Entry 8C48 (X-ray diffraction, 1.40 A resolution); this record covers chain A.

[Chain A]
Name: GH30 family xylanase
Notes: EC 3.2.1.-
UniProtKB: G2Q1N4 (XY30A_MYCTT); residues 3-460 here correspond to UniProt positions 20-477 (UniProt number = residue number + 17)
Amino-acid sequence (482 residues; each row starts with the number of its first residue):
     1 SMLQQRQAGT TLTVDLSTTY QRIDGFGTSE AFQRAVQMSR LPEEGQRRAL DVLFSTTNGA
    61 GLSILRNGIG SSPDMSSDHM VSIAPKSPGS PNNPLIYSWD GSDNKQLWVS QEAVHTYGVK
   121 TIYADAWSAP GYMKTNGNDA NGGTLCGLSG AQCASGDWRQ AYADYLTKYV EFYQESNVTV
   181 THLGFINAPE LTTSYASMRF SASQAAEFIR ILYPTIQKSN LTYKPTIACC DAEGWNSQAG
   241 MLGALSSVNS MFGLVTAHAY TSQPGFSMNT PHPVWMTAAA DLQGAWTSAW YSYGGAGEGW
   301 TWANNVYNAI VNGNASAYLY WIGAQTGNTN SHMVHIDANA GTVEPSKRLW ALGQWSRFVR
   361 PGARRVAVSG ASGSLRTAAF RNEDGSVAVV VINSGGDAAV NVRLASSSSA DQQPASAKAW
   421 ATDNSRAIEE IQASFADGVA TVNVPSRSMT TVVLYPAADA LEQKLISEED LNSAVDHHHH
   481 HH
Disordered / not traced: 1-8, 462-482
Cystine bridges: C146-C153, C229-C230
Covalently attached groups: N-acetylglucosamine (NAG) linked to N314
Construct notes: expression tag (1-2, 461-482); conflict A188 (Glu205 in G2Q1N4), A278 (Glu295 in G2Q1N4)

[Overview]
N-acetylglucosamine is covalently linked to N314.
Chain A is GH30 family xylanase; the structure, Crystal structure of Thermothelomyces thermophila GH30 (double
mutant EE) in complex with xylopentaose, was determined by X-ray diffraction together with 8CBC and 8P67 from
the same study.
